PDB entry 1JST | X-ray diffraction, 2.60 A resolution | chains A and B of the 4 polymer chains in the assembly

# Chain A
Molecule: Cyclin-dependent kinase-2
From: Homo sapiens
Notes: EC 2.7.1.-
Reference sequence: P24941 (CDK2_HUMAN); residue numbers follow UniProt; this construct covers 1-298
Chain sequence (298 residues; numbered 1 to 298; the number before each row is that of its first residue):
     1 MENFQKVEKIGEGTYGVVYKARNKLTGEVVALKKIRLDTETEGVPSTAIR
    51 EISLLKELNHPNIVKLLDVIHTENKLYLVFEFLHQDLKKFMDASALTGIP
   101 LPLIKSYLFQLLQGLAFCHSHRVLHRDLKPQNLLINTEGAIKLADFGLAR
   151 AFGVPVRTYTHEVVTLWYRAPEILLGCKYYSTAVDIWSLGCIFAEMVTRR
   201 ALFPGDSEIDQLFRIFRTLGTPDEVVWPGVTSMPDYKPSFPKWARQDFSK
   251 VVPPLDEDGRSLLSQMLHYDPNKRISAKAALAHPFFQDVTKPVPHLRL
Sequence notes: modified residue (160)
Modified residues: T160 (phosphothreonine; TPO)
UniProt features mapped onto this chain:
  - active site: D127 (Proton acceptor)
  - binding site (ATP): I10 to V18, K33, E81 to L83, D86, K129 to N132, D145
  - binding site (Mg(2+)): N132, D145
  - site (CDK7 binding): K9, K88, K89, L166
  - modified residue: M1 (N-acetylmethionine), K6 (N6-acetyllysine), T14 (Phosphothreonine), Y15 (Phosphotyrosine), Y19 (Phosphotyrosine), T160 (Phosphothreonine)

# Chain B
Molecule: Cyclin A
From: Homo sapiens
Reference sequence: P20248 (CCNA2_HUMAN); residue numbers follow UniProt; this construct covers 175-432
Chain sequence (258 residues; row label = number of the first residue in the row):
   175 VPDYHEDIHTYLREMEVKCKPKVGYMKKQPDITNSMRAILVDWLVEVGEE
   225 YKLQNETLHLAVNYIDRFLSSMSVLRGKLQLVGTAAMLLASKFEEIYPPE
   275 VAEFVYITDDTYTKKQVLRMEHLVLKVLTFDLAAPTVNQFLTQYFLHQQP
   325 ANCKVESLAMFLGELSLIDADPYLKYLPSVIAGAAFHLALYTVTGQSWPE
   375 SLIRKTGYTLESLKPCLMDLHQTYLKAPQHAQQSIREKYKNSKYHGVSLL
   425 NPPETLNL

# Interface between chain A and chain B
Pairs across the interface (71; chain A residue first):
  T39(A) with K289(B); L292(B)
  E40(A) with K288(B); K289(B), salt bridge
  T41(A) with K288(B), hydrogen bond (backbone-side chain); L292(B)
  E42(A) with K266(B), hydrogen bond (backbone-side chain); V275(B)
  G43(A) with K266(B); E295(B)
  V44(A) with K266(B), hydrogen bond (backbone-side chain); E295(B), hydrogen bond (backbone-side chain); L299(B), hydrophobic
  S46(A) with K266(B)
  I49(A) with L263(B), hydrophobic; K266(B); L306(B), hydrophobic
  R50(A) with K266(B); F267(B), hydrogen bond (side chain-backbone); E268(B); E269(B), hydrogen bond (side chain-backbone)
  I52(A) with F304(B), hydrophobic
  S53(A) with F267(B); F304(B)
  L54(A) with A307(B), hydrophobic
  K56(A) with T303(B), hydrogen bond (side chain-backbone); F304(B); D305(B), salt bridge
  E57(A) with Y185(B), hydrogen bond; A307(B)
  H71(A) with H296(B); K300(B); F304(B)
  T72(A) with H296(B), hydrogen bond (backbone-side chain); K300(B)
  A116(A) with Y178(B)
  H119(A) with Y178(B); I182(B)
  S120(A) with Y178(B); D181(B), hydrogen bond; I182(B); Y185(B)
  H121(A) with Y185(B)
  R122(A) with I182(B); Y185(B); L186(B); A307(B), hydrogen bond (side chain-backbone); Q313(B)
  R150(A) with E268(B), salt bridge
  F152(A) with I182(B), hydrophobic
  V154(A) with H179(B); I182(B), hydrophobic; T316(B); Q317(B), hydrogen bond (backbone-backbone); L320(B), hydrophobic
  P155(A) with T316(B); L320(B)
  R157(A) with Q228(B), hydrogen bond; E268(B), salt bridge
  T158(A) with I270(B)
  Y159(A) with I270(B)
  T160(A) with E269(B); I270(B)
  S181(A) with V175(B)
  T182(A) with V175(B)
  N272(A) with V175(B)
  S276(A) with D177(B)
  A277(A) with Y178(B)
  K278(A) with D177(B); Y178(B), hydrogen bond (backbone-side chain); D181(B), salt bridge
Also at the interface, not in a pair above, chain A (42 interface residues in all): D38, A48, V69, E73, L76, A151, H161
Also at the interface, not in a pair above, chain B (35 interface residues in all): M189, Y271, R293

# In short
Chain A and chain B form an interface of 42 and 35 residues respectively; the contacts include 14 hydrogen
bonds and 5 salt bridges. Polar pairs include E40(A)-K289(B), K56(A)-D305(B) and R150(A)-E268(B).
Here chain A is Cyclin-dependent kinase-2 and chain B is Cyclin A, both from Homo sapiens. Entry 1JST
(Phosphorylated cyclin-dependent kinase-2 bound to cyclin A) was determined by X-ray diffraction.
